PDB entry 2LTY | solution NMR | chains A and B

# Chain A
Molecule: E3 ubiquitin-protein ligase NEDD4-like
Source organism: Homo sapiens
Notes: fragment: WW2 domain
Reference sequence: Q96PU5 (NED4L_HUMAN); residues 365-397 here correspond to UniProt positions 385-417 (UniProt number = residue number + 20)
Amino-acid sequence (34 residues; numbered 365 to 398; the number before each row is that of its first residue):
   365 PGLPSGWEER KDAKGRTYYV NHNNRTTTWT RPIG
Construct notes: expression tag (398)

# Chain B
Molecule: Smad7 derived peptide
Reference sequence: O15105 (SMAD7_HUMAN); numbering as in UniProt (aligned over 203-217)
Amino-acid sequence (15 residues; numbered 203 to 217; the number before each row is that of its first residue):
   203 ELESPPPPYS RYPMD
Swiss-Prot annotation at these positions:
  - region: Pro-208 to Asp-217 (Important for interaction with SMURF2)
  - motif: Pro-208 to Tyr-211 (PY-motif)
Reported in the primary citation:
  - mutagenesis - S206A: unchanged binding to HA-YAP

# Chain A / chain B interface
Pairs across the interface (20):
  Arg-374(A) with Pro-215(B)
  Lys-378(A) with Asp-217(B)
  Arg-380(A) with Glu-205(B); Pro-209(B); Asp-217(B)
  Tyr-382(A) with Pro-215(B); Asp-217(B)
  Val-384(A) with Tyr-211(B)
  Asn-385(A) with Tyr-211(B)
  His-386(A) with Tyr-211(B); Arg-213(B)
  Arg-389(A) with Tyr-211(B); Ser-212(B)
  Thr-391(A) with Pro-208(B); Pro-209(B)
  Trp-393(A) with Glu-203(B); Glu-205(B); Ser-206(B); Pro-207(B); Pro-208(B)
Also at the interface, not in a pair above, chain A (13 interface residues in all): Asp-376, Thr-390, Thr-392
Also at the interface, not in a pair above, chain B (12 interface residues in all): Tyr-214
The authors on this interface:
  - residue pairs: Lys-378(A)/Asp-217(B), Arg-380(A)/Glu-205(B), Val-384(A)/Tyr-211(B), His-386(A)/Tyr-211(B), Arg-389(A)/Tyr-211(B), Thr-391(A)/Tyr-211(B), Pro-215(B)/Val-384(A), Asp-217(B)/Arg-380(A)
  - interface residues, chain A: Tyr-382(A), Trp-393(A)
  - hot spots on chain A (mutagenesis) - K378E/R380E (KD = 27.3 +/- 2.2 uM): decreased binding to Smad7 derived peptide (chain B)
  - interface residues, chain B: Pro-207(B), Pro-208(B), Pro-209(B)

# In short
Chain A and chain B form an interface of 13 and 12 residues respectively. The paper describes contacts between
Lys-378(A) and Asp-217(B), Arg-380(A) and Glu-205(B) and Val-384(A) and Tyr-211(B) among others. The paper
reports that K378E/R380E of chain A reduce binding to Smad7 derived peptide (chain B); interface residues
Tyr-382(A), Trp-393(A) and Pro-207(B) among others.
Here chain A is E3 ubiquitin-protein ligase NEDD4-like (Homo sapiens) and chain B is Smad7 derived peptide.
Entry 2LTY (NEDD4L WW2 domain in complex with a Smad7 derived peptide) was determined by solution NMR (same
publication as 2LTV, 2LTW, 2LTX and 2LTZ).
